Entry 6YBA (electron microscopy, 4.00 A resolution); this record covers chains L and R of the 26 polymer chains in the assembly.

== Chain L ==
Protein: Hexon protein
From: Human adenovirus F serotype 41
UniProt: B2ZX09 (B2ZX09_ADE41); residue numbers follow UniProt; this construct covers 1-925
Amino-acid sequence (925 residues; row label = number of the first residue in the row):
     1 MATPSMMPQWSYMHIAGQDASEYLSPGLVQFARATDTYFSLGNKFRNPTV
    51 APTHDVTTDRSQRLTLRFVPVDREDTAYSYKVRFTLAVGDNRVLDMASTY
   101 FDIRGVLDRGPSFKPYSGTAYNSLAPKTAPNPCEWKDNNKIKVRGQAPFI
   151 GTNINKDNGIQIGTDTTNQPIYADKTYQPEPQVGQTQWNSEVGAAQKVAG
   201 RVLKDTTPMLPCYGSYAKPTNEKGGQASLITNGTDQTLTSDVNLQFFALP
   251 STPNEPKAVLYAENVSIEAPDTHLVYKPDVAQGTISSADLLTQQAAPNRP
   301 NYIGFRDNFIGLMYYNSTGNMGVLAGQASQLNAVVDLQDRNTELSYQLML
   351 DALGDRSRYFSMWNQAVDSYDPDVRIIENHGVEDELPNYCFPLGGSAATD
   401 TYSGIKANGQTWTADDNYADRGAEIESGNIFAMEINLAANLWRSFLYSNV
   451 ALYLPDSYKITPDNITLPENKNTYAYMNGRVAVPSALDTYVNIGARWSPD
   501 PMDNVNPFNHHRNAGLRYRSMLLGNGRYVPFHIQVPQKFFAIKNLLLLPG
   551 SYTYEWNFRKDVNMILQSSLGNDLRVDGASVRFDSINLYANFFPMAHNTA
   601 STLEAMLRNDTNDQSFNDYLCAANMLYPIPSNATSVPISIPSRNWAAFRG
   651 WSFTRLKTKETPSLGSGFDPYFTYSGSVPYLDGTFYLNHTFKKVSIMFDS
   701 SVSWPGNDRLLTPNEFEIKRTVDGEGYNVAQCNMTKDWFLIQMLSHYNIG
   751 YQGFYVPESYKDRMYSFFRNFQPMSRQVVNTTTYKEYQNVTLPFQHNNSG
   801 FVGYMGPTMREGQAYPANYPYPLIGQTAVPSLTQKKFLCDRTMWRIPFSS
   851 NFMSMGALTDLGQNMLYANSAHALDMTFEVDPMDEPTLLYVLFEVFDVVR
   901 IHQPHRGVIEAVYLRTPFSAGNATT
Disordered / not traced: 1, 193-194, 231-237, 922-925

== Chain R ==
Protein: Hexon-interlacing protein
From: Human adenovirus F serotype 41
UniProt: B5SNR3 (B5SNR3_ADE41); residues 1-133 here = UniProt positions 1-133
Amino-acid sequence (133 residues; each row starts with the number of its first residue):
     1 MSGSMEGNAVSFKGGVFSPYLTTRLPAWAGVRQNVMGSNVDGRPVAPANS
    51 ATLTYATVGSSVDTAAAAAASAAASTARGMAADFGLYNQLAASRSLREED
   101 ALSVVLTRLEELSQQLQDLFAKVALLNPPANAS
Disordered / not traced: 1-9, 60-133

== How chain L and chain R interact ==
Pairs across the interface - 54 pairs, chain L then chain R:
  Ala77(L) - Val40(R)
  Gln338(L) - Ala27(R)
  Asp561(L) - Val40(R)
  Arg575(L) - Ser38(R)
  Arg575(L) - Asn39(R)
  Arg575(L) - Val40(R)
  Arg575(L) - Asp41(R)
  Arg575(L) - Gly42(R)
  Val576(L) - Ser38(R)
  Leu626(L) - Arg24(R)
  Leu626(L) - Leu25(R)
  Tyr627(L) - Arg24(R)
  Pro628(L) - Thr22(R)
  Pro628(L) - Thr23(R)
  Pro628(L) - Leu25(R)
  Pro630(L) - Ser18(R)
  Ala633(L) - Ser18(R)
  Ser635(L) - Phe17(R)
  Ser635(L) - Ser18(R)
  Val636(L) - Ser18(R)
  Val636(L) - Thr22(R)
  Pro637(L) - Ser18(R)
  Pro637(L) - Pro19(R)
  Pro637(L) - Tyr20(R)
  Pro637(L) - Leu21(R)  hydrophobic
  Pro637(L) - Thr22(R)  hydrogen bond (backbone-backbone)
  Ser639(L) - Leu21(R)
  Thr658(L) - Arg32(R)  hydrogen bond (backbone-side chain)
  Thr658(L) - Gln33(R)
  Lys659(L) - Gln33(R)
  Thr661(L) - Arg32(R)
  Ser663(L) - Trp28(R)
  Ser663(L) - Ala29(R)
  Ser663(L) - Arg32(R)
  Leu664(L) - Ala27(R)  hydrophobic
  Gly665(L) - Ala27(R)
  Ser666(L) - Trp28(R)
  Ser666(L) - Ala29(R)
  Phe668(L) - Asn39(R)
  Phe668(L) - Val40(R)  hydrophobic
  Asp669(L) - Ala29(R)
  Pro670(L) - Ala29(R)
  Tyr671(L) - Arg32(R)  hydrogen bond (backbone-side chain)
  Tyr671(L) - Asn34(R)
  Tyr671(L) - Val35(R)
  Tyr671(L) - Gly37(R)
  Tyr671(L) - Ala46(R)  hydrogen bond (side chain-backbone)
  Tyr671(L) - Pro47(R)
  Tyr671(L) - Ala48(R)  hydrogen bond (side chain-backbone)
  Tyr671(L) - Leu53(R)
  Phe672(L) - Arg32(R)
  Thr673(L) - Val35(R)
  Glu885(L) - Gln33(R)
  Leu888(L) - Leu25(R)  hydrophobic
Interface residues without a listed pair, chain L (34 interface residues in all): Asn624, Met625, Thr634, Pro662, Pro886
Interface residues without a listed pair, chain R (28 interface residues in all): Val16, Val45

== Overview ==
Chain L and chain R form an interface of 34 and 28 residues respectively; the contacts include 5 hydrogen
bonds. Polar contacts include Thr658(L)-Arg32(R), Tyr671(L)-Arg32(R) and Tyr671(L)-Ala46(R).
Chain L is Hexon protein and chain R is Hexon-interlacing protein, both from Human adenovirus F serotype 41;
the structure, HAdV-F41 Capsid, was determined by electron microscopy.
